PDB entry 5O4C | X-ray diffraction, 2.80 A resolution | chains H and L of the 4 polymer chains in the assembly

[Chain H]
Protein: Reaction center protein H chain
Source organism: Blastochloris viridis
Reference sequence: P06008 (RCEH_BLAVI); residues 1-258 here = UniProt positions 1-258
Amino-acid sequence (258 residues; numbered 1 to 258; the number before each row is that of its first residue):
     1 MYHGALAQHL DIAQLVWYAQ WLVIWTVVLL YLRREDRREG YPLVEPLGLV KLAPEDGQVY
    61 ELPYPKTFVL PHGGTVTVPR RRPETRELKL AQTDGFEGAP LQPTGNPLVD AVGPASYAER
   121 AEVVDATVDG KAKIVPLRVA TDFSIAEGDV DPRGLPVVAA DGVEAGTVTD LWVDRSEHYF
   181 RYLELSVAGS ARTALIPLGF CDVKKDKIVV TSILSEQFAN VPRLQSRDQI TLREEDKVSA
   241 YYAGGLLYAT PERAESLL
Modified / non-standard residues: M1 (N-formylmethionine; FME)
Residues lining bound ligands: heptane-1,2,3-triol (HTO): H3, G4, A5
UniProt features mapped onto this chain:
  - modified residue: M1 (N-formylmethionine)

[Chain L]
Protein: Reaction center protein L chain
Source organism: Blastochloris viridis
Reference sequence: P06009 (RCEL_BLAVI); residues 1-273 here correspond to UniProt positions 2-274 (UniProt number = residue number + 1)
Amino-acid sequence (273 residues; numbered 1 to 273; the number before each row is that of its first residue):
     1 ALLSFERKYR VRGGTLIGGD LFDFWVGPYF VGFFGVSAIF FIFLGVSLIG YAASQGPTWD
    61 PFAISINPPD LKYGLGAAPL LEGGFWQAIT VCALGAFISW MLREVEISRK LGIGWHVPLA
   121 FCVPIFMFCV LQVFRPLLLG SWGHAFPYGI LSHLDWVNNF GYQYLNWHYN PGHMSSVSFL
   181 FVNAMALGLH GGLILSVANP GDGDKVKTAE HENQYFRDVV GYSIGALSIH RLGLFLASNI
   241 FLTGAFGTIA SGPFWTRGWP EWWGWWLDIP FWS
Metal / ion sites: Fe2+: H190, H230 (shared with 3 residues of chain M)
Residues lining bound ligands:
  - bacteriochlorophyll b (BCB), molecule 1: V46, I49, F97, F128, L131, F146, I150, L151, H153, L154, W156, V157
  - bacteriochlorophyll b (BCB), molecule 2: F97, F121, P124, I125, M127, F128, L131, V157, N158, F160, G161, Y162, W167, H168, G172, H173, S176, V177, L180, F181, I240, F241, G244, A245, G247, T248
  - bacteriochlorophyll b (BCB), molecule 3: V157, Y162, H168, F181
  - bacteriochlorophyll b (BCB), molecule 4: H168, H173, M174, V177, S178, F181, V182, M185, V220, Y222
  - bacteriopheophytin b (BPB), molecule 1: F41, I42, G45, I49, I89, C92, A93, A96, F97, W100, E104, V117, A120, F121, V123, P124, F128, F146, Y148, G149, I150, H153, A237, S238, F241
  - bacteriopheophytin b (BPB), molecule 2: F181, A184, M185, L189, F216, V219, V220
  - diacyl glycerol (DGA): P171, M174, S175, S178, W262, W263, W265
  - heptane-1,2,3-triol (HTO): L75, A77, Q87, V91, W142
  - menaquinone-7 (MQ7): Y29, F30, V31, G35, I39, I42, W100, R103
UniProt features mapped onto this chain:
  - binding site ((7R,8Z)-bacteriochlorophyll b): H153, H173
  - binding site (Fe cation): H190, H230
  - binding site (a ubiquinone): F216

[Interface between chain H and chain L]
Residue-residue contacts (74; chain H residue first):
  G40(H) with L3(L); S4(L), hydrogen bond (backbone-backbone); F5(L)
  Y41(H) with L3(L), hydrophobic
  L43(H) with L2(L); L3(L)
  V44(H) with A1(L), hydrogen bond (backbone-backbone); L2(L), hydrogen bond (backbone-backbone)
  E45(H) with A1(L)
  K66(H) with N199(L), hydrogen bond
  F68(H) with A198(L); V206(L), hydrophobic
  V69(H) with G203(L); K205(L); V206(L), hydrogen bond (backbone-backbone)
  P71(H) with K205(L); V206(L)
  R82(H) with S4(L)
  E84(H) with S4(L); F5(L); K8(L), salt bridge
  L88(H) with R7(L); K8(L)
  L90(H) with V11(L), hydrophobic
  F96(H) with F24(L), hydrophobic; W25(L)
  E97(H) with A1(L)
  G98(H) with R10(L); F24(L); W25(L), hydrogen bond (backbone-backbone)
  P100(H) with R10(L); V11(L); R12(L); D23(L); W25(L), hydrophobic
  L101(H) with R7(L); R10(L), hydrogen bond (backbone-backbone); V11(L); R12(L), hydrogen bond (backbone-backbone)
  Q102(H) with R12(L)
  G113(H) with K8(L), hydrogen bond (backbone-backbone); Y9(L); V11(L)
  P114(H) with K110(L); L111(L); G112(L)
  S116(H) with K8(L); Y9(L)
  Y117(H) with K8(L)
  T127(H) with E210(L)
  V128(H) with T208(L); E210(L), hydrogen bond (backbone-side chain); H211(L)
  S176(H) with E210(L), hydrogen bond
  E177(H) with A209(L); A226(L)
  Y179(H) with L227(L)
  A243(H) with G112(L)
  L246(H) with G112(L)
  L247(H) with G14(L)
  Y248(H) with V11(L)
  R253(H) with R109(L)
  A254(H) with G13(L); G14(L), hydrogen bond (backbone-backbone)
  E255(H) with R12(L), salt bridge; R109(L)
  S256(H) with T15(L), hydrogen bond; L16(L); I17(L); G18(L); G19(L), hydrogen bond (side chain-backbone)
  L257(H) with T15(L); L16(L)
  L258(H) with L16(L), hydrogen bond (backbone-backbone)
Other interface residues (no listed pair), chain H (45 interface residues in all): W17, E39, P42, L70, R86, A99, V112
Other interface residues (no listed pair), chain L (40 interface residues in all): F62, D204, K207, N213

[In short]
The interface between chain H and chain L involves 45 residues on one side and 40 on the other, with 15
hydrogen bonds and 2 salt bridges. Polar pairs include E84(H)-K8(L), E255(H)-R12(L) and K66(H)-N199(L). Bound
to chain H: heptane-1,2,3-triol.
Here chain H is Reaction center protein H chain and chain L is Reaction center protein L chain, both from
Blastochloris viridis. Entry 5O4C (From macrocrystals to microcrystals: a strategy for membrane protein serial
crystallography) was determined by X-ray diffraction (same publication as 5NJ4 and 5O64).
